9ITS - chains B and W of the 26 polymer chains in the assembly; structure by electron microscopy, 2.89 A resolution.

Chain B:
Name: ATP synthase subunit alpha
Organism: Chloroflexus aurantiacus J-10-fl
Notes: EC 7.1.2.2
UniProtKB: A9WGS6 (ATPA_CHLAA); residue numbers follow UniProt; this construct covers 1-522
Chain sequence (522 residues; each row starts with the number of its first residue):
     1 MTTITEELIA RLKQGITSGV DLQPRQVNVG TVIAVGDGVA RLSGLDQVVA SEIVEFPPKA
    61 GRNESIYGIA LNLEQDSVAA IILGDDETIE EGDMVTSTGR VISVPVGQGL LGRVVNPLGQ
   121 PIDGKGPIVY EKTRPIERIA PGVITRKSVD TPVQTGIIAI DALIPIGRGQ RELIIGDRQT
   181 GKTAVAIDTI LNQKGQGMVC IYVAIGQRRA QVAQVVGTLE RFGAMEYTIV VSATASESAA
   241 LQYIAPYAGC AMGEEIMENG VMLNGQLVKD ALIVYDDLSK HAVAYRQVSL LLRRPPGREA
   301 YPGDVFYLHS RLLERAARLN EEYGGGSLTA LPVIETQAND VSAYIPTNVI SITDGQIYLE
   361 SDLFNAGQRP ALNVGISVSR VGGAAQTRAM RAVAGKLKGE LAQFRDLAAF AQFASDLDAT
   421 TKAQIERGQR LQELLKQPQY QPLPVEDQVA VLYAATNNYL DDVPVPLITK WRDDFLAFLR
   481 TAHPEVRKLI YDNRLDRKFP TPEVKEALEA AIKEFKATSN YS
Disordered / not traced: 1-17, 522
UniProt features mapped onto this chain:
  - binding site (ATP): Gly176 to Thr183
  - site: Ser377 (Required for activity)
Metal / ion sites: Mg2+: Thr183 (together with ATP)
Ligand contacts:
  - ADP (adenosine-5'-diphosphate): Ser379, Arg380, Val381, Gly382
  - ATP (adenosine-5'-triphosphate): Asp177, Arg178, Gln179, Thr180, Gly181, Lys182, Thr183, Ala184, Gln207, Glu335, Phe364, Arg369, Pro370, Gln437, Pro438, Gln439

Chain W:
Name: ATP synthase subunit delta
Organism: Chloroflexus aurantiacus J-10-fl
UniProtKB: A9WGS7 (ATPD_CHLAA); numbering as in UniProt (aligned over 1-157)
Chain sequence (157 residues; each row starts with the number of its first residue):
     1 MATTIDARAL AAPLVEALLT TAAEQIRAAA PRIAGLSASE AAAVLPADLL PQVRNFLLTM
    61 AKEGLTGELN AVAAALPGYL ETGSRAVDAS VTSAIELSAE QKERITRELQ QRYGDVHVTY
   121 HVDPTLIGGL IIRVGDQVLD NSLRARLSAI QRVLQAS
Disordered / not traced: 1-85, 155-157

Interface between chain B and chain W:
Contacting residue pairs (25; chain B residue first):
  Ser18(B) with Arg146(W), hydrogen bond (side chain-backbone)
  Val20(B) with Arg146(W)
  Leu22(B) with Asn141(W)
  Gln23(B) with Leu139(W); Asp140(W); Ala145(W); Arg146(W)
  Pro24(B) with Leu139(W)
  Arg25(B) with Val138(W); Leu139(W)
  Gln26(B) with Gln137(W); Val138(W); Leu139(W)
  Val27(B) with Asp136(W); Gln137(W); Val138(W), hydrogen bond (backbone-backbone)
  Asn28(B) with Asp136(W); Gln137(W), hydrogen bond
  Val29(B) with Arg133(W); Asp136(W), hydrogen bond (backbone-backbone); Val138(W), hydrophobic
  Thr31(B) with Arg133(W)
  Gly44(B) with Asp136(W)
  Asp46(B) with Asp136(W)
  Gln47(B) with Gln137(W)
Other interface residues (no listed pair), chain B (15 interface residues in all): Met94
Other interface residues (no listed pair), chain W (11 interface residues in all): Val134, Ser142

Summary:
The interface between chain B and chain W involves 15 residues on one side and 11 on the other, with 4
hydrogen bonds. Polar pairs include Ser18(B)-Arg146(W), Asn28(B)-Gln137(W) and Val27(B)-Val138(W). Chain B
binds ATP and ADP. From UniProt: 8 ATP-binding residues on chain B.
Here chain B is ATP synthase subunit alpha and chain W is ATP synthase subunit delta, both from Chloroflexus
aurantiacus J-10-fl. Entry 9ITS (Chloroflexus aurantiacus ADP-bound ATP synthase, state 1) was determined by
electron microscopy together with 9ITJ, 9ITK, 9ITL, 9ITM, 9ITN, 9ITO and 11 further entries from the same
study.
